Entry 7V00 (electron microscopy, 3.87 A resolution); this record covers chains B and H of the 11 polymer chains in the assembly.

Chain B:
Molecule: CRISPR system Cms endoribonuclease Csm3
Source organism: Staphylococcus epidermidis RP62A
Reference sequence: Q5HK91 (Q5HK91_STAEQ); residue numbers follow UniProt; this construct covers 1-214
Sequence (214 residues; each row starts with the number of its first residue):
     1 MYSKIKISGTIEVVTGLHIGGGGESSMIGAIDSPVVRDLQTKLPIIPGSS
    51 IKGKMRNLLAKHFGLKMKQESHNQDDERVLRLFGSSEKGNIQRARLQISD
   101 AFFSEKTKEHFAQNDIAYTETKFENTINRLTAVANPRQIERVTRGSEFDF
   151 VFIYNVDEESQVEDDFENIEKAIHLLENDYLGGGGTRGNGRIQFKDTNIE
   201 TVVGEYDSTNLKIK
Disordered / not traced: 1, 24-32, 64-75

Chain H:
Molecule: CRISPR system Cms protein Csm4
Source organism: Staphylococcus epidermidis RP62A
Reference sequence: Q5HK92 (Q5HK92_STAEQ); residues 1-304 here = UniProt positions 1-304
Sequence (304 residues; each row starts with the number of its first residue):
     1 MTLATKVFKLSFKTPVHFGKKRLSDGEMTITADTLFSALFIETLQLGKDT
    51 DWLLNDLIISDTFPYENELYYLPKPLIKIDSKEEDNHKAFKKLKYVPVHH
   101 YNQYLNGELSAEDATDLNDIFNIGYFSLQTKVSLIAQETDSSADSEPYSV
   151 GTFTFEPEAGLYFIAKGSEETLDHLNNIMTALQYSGLGGKRNAGYGQFEY
   201 EIINNQQLSKLLNQNGKHSILLSTAMAKKEEIESALKEARYILTKRSGFV
   251 QSTNYSEMLVKKSDFYSFSSGSVFKNIFNGDIFNVGHNGKHPVYRYAKPL
   301 WLEV
Disordered / not traced: 1-4, 82-85

Interface between chain B and chain H:
Pairs across the interface (33):
  Y2(B) with Q45(H); L46(H), hydrophobic
  K4(B) with E42(H), salt bridge; A181(H), hydrogen bond (side chain-backbone); S185(H), hydrogen bond
  G21(B) with T130(H), hydrogen bond (backbone-side chain)
  D38(B) with Y125(H)
  L39(B) with Y125(H), hydrogen bond (backbone-side chain); S127(H)
  Q40(B) with Y125(H), hydrogen bond (backbone-side chain); E156(H)
  G48(B) with A193(H)
  S49(B) with K131(H), hydrogen bond; A193(H), hydrogen bond (backbone-backbone)
  K52(B) with N192(H)
  R56(B) with I135(H)
  E87(B) with M258(H)
  I91(B) with N254(H); Y255(H); E257(H)
  R93(B) with Q45(H)
  A94(B) with N192(H)
  Q97(B) with Y184(H); R191(H); N192(H), hydrogen bond
  I98(B) with N192(H); A193(H); G194(H), hydrogen bond (backbone-backbone)
  S99(B) with T14(H); G194(H)
  D100(B) with G194(H)
  F102(B) with K13(H)
  V202(B) with Y184(H), hydrophobic
Other interface residues (no listed pair), chain B (26 interface residues in all): P47, K61, S86, G89, V151, I153
Other interface residues (no listed pair), chain H (28 interface residues in all): F126, T139, L182, Y195, Q197, S252

In short:
26 residues of chain B and 28 residues of chain H are in contact; the contacts include 9 hydrogen bonds and 1
salt bridge. Polar pairs include K4(B)-E42(H), K4(B)-A181(H) and K4(B)-S185(H).
Chain B is CRISPR system Cms endoribonuclease Csm3 and chain H is CRISPR system Cms protein Csm4, both from
Staphylococcus epidermidis RP62A; the structure, Staphylococcus epidermidis RP62a CRISPR tall effector complex
with bound ATP, was determined by electron microscopy, deposited together with 7UZW, 7UZX, 7UZY, 7UZZ, 7V01
and 7V02.
